5TID - chain A; structure by X-ray diffraction, 1.20 A resolution.

# Chain A
Protein: Acyl-CoA thioesterase I
Source organism: Escherichia coli
Notes: EC 3.1.2.-, 3.1.1.5
Reference sequence: P0ADA1 (TESA_ECOLI); residues 2-182 here correspond to UniProt positions 28-208 (UniProt number = residue number + 26)
Chain sequence (185 residues; row label = number of the first residue in the row; numbers below 1 keep their minus sign (Gly-2 is residue -2)):
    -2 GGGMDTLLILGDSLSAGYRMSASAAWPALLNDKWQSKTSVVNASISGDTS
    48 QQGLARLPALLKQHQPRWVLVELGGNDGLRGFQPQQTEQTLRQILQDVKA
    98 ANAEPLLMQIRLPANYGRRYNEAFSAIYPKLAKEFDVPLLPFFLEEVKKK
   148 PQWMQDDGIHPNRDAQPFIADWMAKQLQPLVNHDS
Disordered / not traced: -2 to -1, 178-182
Sequence notes: expression tag (-2 to 1); engineered mutation Leu141 (Met167 in P0ADA1), Lys145 (Tyr171 in P0ADA1), Lys146 (Leu172 in P0ADA1)
Ligand contacts: octanoic acid (caprylic acid) (OCA): Asp9, Ser10, Leu11, Ser43, Gly44, Gly72, Asn73, Leu76, Ile107, Arg108, Leu109, Pro110, Phe139, Leu141, His157
Swiss-Prot annotation at these positions:
  - active site: Ser10 (Nucleophile), Asp154, His157
  - binding site (substrate): Gly44, Asn73
What the authors report for this chain:
  - conformationally variable residues (loop rearrangement, order/disorder transition): Leu11 to Ala19, Gln32 to Ser33, Gly44 to Asp45, Asn73, Ile107 to Arg115, Asp153 to Ile156, His157, Arg160, Leu177
  - catalytic residues: Ser10, Gly44, Asn73, Asp154, His157 (citing earlier work)
  - specificity-determining residues: Ser122

# In short
Chain A binds octanoic acid (caprylic acid). UniProt lists 3 active-site residues and substrate-binding
residues Gly44 and Asn73. The paper reports catalytic residues Ser10, Gly44 and Asn73 among others; the
specificity determinant Ser122.
Chain A is Acyl-CoA thioesterase I (Escherichia coli); the structure, X-ray structure of acyl-CoA thioesterase
I, TesA, mutant M141L/Y145K/L146K at pH 5 in complex with octanoic ..., was determined by X-ray diffraction,
deposited together with 5TIC, 5TIE and 5TIF.
